Entry 6VJA (electron microscopy, 3.30 A resolution); this record covers chains H and I of the 6 polymer chains in the assembly.

Chain H (and I):
Name: Rituximab Fab heavy chain
From: Homo sapiens
Notes: antibody fragment or engineered binder; chain I of this document is another copy of the same molecule, construct and numbering; everything in this record applies to it too
Chain sequence (224 residues; each row starts with the number of its first residue; a row labelled like 82A-82C holds insertion residues (82A, then the next letters in order)):
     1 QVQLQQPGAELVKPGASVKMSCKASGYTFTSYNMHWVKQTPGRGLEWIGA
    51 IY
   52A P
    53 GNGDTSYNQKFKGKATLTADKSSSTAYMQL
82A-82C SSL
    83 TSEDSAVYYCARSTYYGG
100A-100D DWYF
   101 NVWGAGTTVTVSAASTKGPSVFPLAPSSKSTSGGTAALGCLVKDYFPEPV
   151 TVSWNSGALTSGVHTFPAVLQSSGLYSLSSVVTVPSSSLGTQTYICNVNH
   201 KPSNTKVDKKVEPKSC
Disulfides: Cys22-Cys92, Cys140-Cys196
What the authors report for this chain:
  - contacts within the chain: Tyr97-Trp100B

Chain H / chain I interface:
Residue-residue contacts - 10 pairs, chain H then chain I:
  Thr28(H) with Tyr98(I)
  Ser31(H) with Tyr98(I); Gly99(I)
  Tyr32(H) with Tyr98(I)
  Tyr52(H) with Gly99(I)
  Tyr97(H) with Tyr97(I), hydrophobic
  Tyr98(H) with Ser31(I); Tyr32(I)
  Gly99(H) with Ser31(I); Tyr52(I)
Also at the interface, not in a pair above, chain H (8 interface residues in all): Trp100B
Also at the interface, not in a pair above, chain I (8 interface residues in all): Thr28, Trp100B
Interface features reported in the paper:
  - specific contacts: Ser31(H)-Gly99(I), Tyr97(H)-Tyr97(I), Gly99(H)-Ser31(I) (backbone contact), Ser31(I)-Tyr98(H)

Summary:
The chain H/chain I interface involves 8 residues from each chain. The authors report contacts between
Ser31(H) and Gly99(I), Tyr97(H) and Tyr97(I) and Ser31(I) and Tyr98(H); a backbone contact between Gly99(H)
and Ser31(I). The paper reports contacts within the chain involving Tyr97(H) and Trp100B(H).
Both chains are Rituximab Fab heavy chain (Homo sapiens). Entry 6VJA (Structure of CD20 in complex with
rituximab Fab) was determined by electron microscopy.
